PDB entry 6Z83 | X-ray diffraction, 2.17 A resolution | chain AAA

[Chain AAA]
Protein: Casein kinase II subunit alpha
Organism: Homo sapiens
Notes: EC 2.7.11.1
Reference sequence: P68400 (CSK21_HUMAN); numbering as in UniProt (aligned over 1-337)
Chain sequence (359 residues; numbered -21 to 337; the number before each row is that of its first residue; numbers below 1 keep their minus sign (Met-21 is residue -21)):
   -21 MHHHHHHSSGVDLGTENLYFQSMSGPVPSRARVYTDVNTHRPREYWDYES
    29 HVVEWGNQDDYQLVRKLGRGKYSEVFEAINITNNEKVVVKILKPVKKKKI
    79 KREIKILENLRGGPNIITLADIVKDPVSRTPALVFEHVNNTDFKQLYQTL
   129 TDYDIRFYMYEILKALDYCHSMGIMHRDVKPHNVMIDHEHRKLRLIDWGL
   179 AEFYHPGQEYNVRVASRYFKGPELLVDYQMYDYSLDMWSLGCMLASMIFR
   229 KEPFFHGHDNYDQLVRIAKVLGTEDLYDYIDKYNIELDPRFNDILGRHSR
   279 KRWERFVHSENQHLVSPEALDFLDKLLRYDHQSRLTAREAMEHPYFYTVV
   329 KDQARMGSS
Not modelled in the structure: -21 to 2, 104-106, 333-337
Sequence notes: initiating methionine (-21); expression tag (-20 to 0)
Ligand contacts: QBE (N-[5-[[3-cyano-7-(cyclopropylamino)-3H-pyrazolo[1,5-a]pyrimidin-5-yl]amino]-2-methyl-phenyl]propanamide): Leu45, Arg47, Gly48, Ser51, Val53, Val66, Lys68, Ile95, Phe113, Glu114, His115, Val116, Asn117, Asn118, Met163, Ile174, Asp175

[In short]
Bound to chain AAA: compound QBE.
Chain AAA is Casein kinase II subunit alpha (Homo sapiens); the structure, CK2 alpha bound to chemical probe
SGC-CK2-1, was determined by X-ray diffraction together with 6Z84 from the same study.
